Entry 7LXW (electron microscopy, 2.80 A resolution); this record covers chains H and A of the 3 polymer chains in the assembly.

[Chain H]
Molecule: S2X333 Fab Heavy Chain variable region
From: Homo sapiens
Notes: antibody fragment or engineered binder
Chain sequence (121 residues; row label = number of the first residue in the row):
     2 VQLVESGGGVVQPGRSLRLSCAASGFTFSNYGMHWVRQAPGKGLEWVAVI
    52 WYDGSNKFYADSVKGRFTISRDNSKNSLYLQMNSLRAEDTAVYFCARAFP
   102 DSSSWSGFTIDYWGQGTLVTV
Disulfides: Cys-22/Cys-96

[Chain A]
Molecule: Spike glycoprotein
From: Severe acute respiratory syndrome coronavirus 2
Reference sequence: P0DTC2 (SPIKE_SARS2); residue numbers follow UniProt; this construct covers 1-1208
Chain sequence (1288 residues; row label = number of the first residue in the row):
     1 MFVFLVLLPLVSSQCVNLTTRTQLPPAYTNSFTRGVYYPDKVFRSSVLHS
    51 TQDLFLPFFSNVTWFHAIHVSGTNGTKRFDNPVLPFNDGVYFASTEKSNI
   101 IRGWIFGTTLDSKTQSLLIVNNATNVVIKVCEFQFCNDPFLGVYYHKNNK
   151 SWMESEFRVYSSANNCTFEYVSQPFLMDLEGKQGNFKNLREFVFKNIDGY
   201 FKIYSKHTPINLVRDLPQGFSALEPLVDLPIGINITRFQTLLALHRSYLT
   251 PGDSSSGWTAGAAAYYVGYLQPRTFLLKYNENGTITDAVDCALDPLSETK
   301 CTLKSFTVEKGIYQTSNFRVQPTESIVRFPNITNLCPFGEVFNATRFASV
   351 YAWNRKRISNCVADYSVLYNSASFSTFKCYGVSPTKLNDLCFTNVYADSF
   401 VIRGDEVRQIAPGQTGKIADYNYKLPDDFTGCVIAWNSNNLDSKVGGNYN
   451 YLYRLFRKSNLKPFERDISTEIYQAGSTPCNGVEGFNCYFPLQSYGFQPT
   501 NGVGYQPYRVVVLSFELLHAPATVCGPKKSTNLVKNKCVNFNFNGLTGTG
   551 VLTESNKKFLPFQQFGRDIADTTDAVRDPQTLEILDITPCSFGGVSVITP
   601 GTNTSNQVAVLYQDVNCTEVPVAIHADQLTPTWRVYSTGSNVFQTRAGCL
   651 IGAEHVNNSYECDIPIGAGICASYQTQTNSPGSASSVASQSIIAYTMSLG
   701 AENSVAYSNNSIAIPTNFTISVTTEILPVSMTKTSVDCTMYICGDSTECS
   751 NLLLQYGSFCTQLNRALTGIAVEQDKNTQEVFAQVKQIYKTPPIKDFGGF
   801 NFSQILPDPSKPSKRSPIEDLLFNKVTLADAGFIKQYGDCLGDIAARDLI
   851 CAQKFNGLTVLPPLLTDEMIAQYTSALLAGTITSGWTFGAGPALQIPFPM
   901 QMAYRFNGIGVTQNVLYENQKLIANQFNSAIGKIQDSLSSTPSALGKLQD
   951 VVNQNAQALNTLVKQLSSNFGAISSVLNDILSRLDPPEAEVQIDRLITGR
  1001 LQSLQTYVTQQLIRAAEIRASANLAATKMSECVLGQSKRVDFCGKGYHLM
  1051 SFPQSAPHGVVFLHVTYVPAQEKNFTTAPAICHDGKAHFPREGVFVSNGT
  1101 HWFVTQRNFYEPQIITTDNTFVSGNCDVVIGIVNNTVYDPLQPELDSFKE
  1151 ELDKYFKNHTSPDVDLGDISGINASVVNIQKEIDRLNEVAKNLNESLIDL
  1201 QELGKYEQGSGYIPEAPRDGQAYVRKDGEWVLLSTFLGRSLEVLFQGPGH
  1251 HHHHHHHSAWSHPQFEKGGGSGGGGSGGSAWSHPQFEK
Unresolved in the structure: 1-13, 20-66, 70-76, 86-99, 123-125, 164-234, 252-1288
Differences from the reference sequence: engineered mutation Gly-682 (Arg in P0DTC2), Ser-683 (Arg in P0DTC2), Ser-685 (Arg in P0DTC2), Pro-817 (Phe in P0DTC2), Pro-892 (Ala in P0DTC2), Pro-899 (Ala in P0DTC2), Pro-942 (Ala in P0DTC2), Pro-986 (Lys in P0DTC2), Pro-987 (Val in P0DTC2); expression tag (1209-1288)
UniProt features mapped onto this chain:
  - region: Asn-280 to Cys-301 (Putative superantigen), Arg-403 to Asp-405 (Integrin-binding motif), Asn-448 to Phe-456 (Immunodominant HLA epitope recognized by the CD8+), Pro-681, Ala-684 (Putative superantigen), Ser-816 to Tyr-837 (Fusion peptide 1), Lys-835 to Phe-855 (Fusion peptide 2), Asp-1163 to Glu-1202 (Heptad repeat 2)
  - site: Arg-815, Ser-816 (Cleavage)
  - glycosylation: Asn-17 (N-linked (GlcNAc...) (complex) asparagine), Asn-61 (N-linked (GlcNAc...) (hybrid) asparagine), Asn-74 (N-linked (GlcNAc...) (complex) asparagine), Asn-122 (N-linked (GlcNAc...) (hybrid) asparagine), Asn-149 (N-linked (GlcNAc...) (complex) asparagine), Asn-165 (N-linked (GlcNAc...) (complex) asparagine), Asn-234 (N-linked (GlcNAc...) (high mannose) asparagine), Asn-282 (N-linked (GlcNAc...) (complex) asparagine), Thr-323 (O-linked (GalNAc) threonine), Ser-325 (O-linked (HexNAc...) serine), Asn-331 (N-linked (GlcNAc...) (complex) asparagine), Asn-343 (N-linked (GlcNAc...) (complex) asparagine), Asn-603 (N-linked (GlcNAc...) (hybrid) asparagine), Asn-616 (N-linked (GlcNAc...) (complex) asparagine), Asn-657 (N-linked (GlcNAc...) (complex) asparagine), Thr-676 (O-linked (GlcNAc...) threonine), Thr-678 (O-linked (GlcNAc...) threonine), Asn-709 (N-linked (GlcNAc...) (high mannose) asparagine), Asn-717 (N-linked (GlcNAc...) (hybrid) asparagine), Asn-801 (N-linked (GlcNAc...) (hybrid) asparagine) and 6 more in UniProt
  - natural variant: Leu-5 (L5F: In strain: Iota/B.1.526), Ser-13 (S13I: In strain: Epsilon/B.1.427/B.1.429), Leu-18 (L18F: In strain: Beta/B.1.351, Gamma/P.1 and 1 more), Thr-19 (T19I: In strain: Omicron/BQ.1.1, Omicron/XBB.1.5 and 1 more; T19R: In strain: Delta/B.1.617.2, Omicron/BA.2 and 4 more), Thr-20 (T20N: In strain: Gamma/P.1), Leu-24 to Ala-27 (sequence variant, change not given here; In strain: Omicron/BA.2, Omicron/BA.2.12.1 and 6 more), Pro-26 (P26S: In strain: Gamma/P.1), Gln-52 (Q52H: In strain: Omicron/EG.5.1), Ala-67 (A67V: In strain: Eta/B.1.525, Omicron/BA.1), His-69 to Val-70 (deletion: In strain: Alpha/B.1.1.7, Eta/B.1.525 and 5 more), Gly-75 (G75V: In strain: Lambda/C.37), Thr-76 (T76I: In strain: Lambda/C.37), 82 further natural variant entries in UniProt
  - mutagenesis: His-69 to Val-70 (Increased incorporation of cleaved spike into virions), Asn-121 (N121Q: Partial loss of biliverdin affinity), Arg-190 (R190K: Partial loss of biliverdin affinity), Asn-234 (N234Q: Increased resistance to neutralizing antibodies), Asn-331 (N331Q: Reduced viral infectivity), Asn-343 (N343Q: Reduced viral infectivity), Leu-452 (L452R: Increased resistance to neutralizing antibodies. Decreases HLA binding to NF9 epitope. Increased binding affinity to human ACE2), Tyr-453 (Y453F: Decreased HLA binding to NF9 epitope. Increased binding affinity to human ACE2), Ala-475 (A475V: Increased resistance to neutralizing antibodies), Val-483 (V483A: Increased resistance to neutralizing antibodies), Glu-484 (E484D: Increased replication in human TMEM106B overexpressing cells), Phe-490 (F490L: Increased resistance to neutralizing antibodies and human covalescent sera neutralization), 12 further mutagenesis entries in UniProt
Disulfides: Cys-15/Cys-136
Covalently attached groups: glycan linked to Asn-17, Asn-149
Reported in the primary citation:
  - post-translational modification sites: Asn-17, Asn-149
  - mutagenesis - C15S, C136Y, Y144DEL, K147T: abolished binding to S2X333
  - mutagenesis - R246A: decreased binding to S2X333
  - mutagenesis - C15S, L18F, D80A, C136Y, D253G, D253Y, S255F: abolished binding to S2L28
  - mutagenesis - Y144DEL, K147T: unchanged binding to S2L28
  - mutagenesis - R246A: decreased binding to S2L28

[Interface between chain H and chain A]
Pairs across the interface (22; chain H residue first):
  Trp-52(H) / Val-16(A)  hydrophobic
  Trp-52(H) / Arg-246(A)
  Tyr-53(H) / Pro-251(A)
  Ser-56(H) / Asn-17(A)  hydrogen bond (backbone-side chain)
  Asn-57(H) / Val-16(A)
  Asn-57(H) / Asn-17(A)  hydrogen bond (side chain-backbone)
  Ser-103(H) / Tyr-145(A)
  Ser-103(H) / Lys-147(A)  hydrogen bond (backbone-backbone)
  Ser-103(H) / Asn-148(A)
  Ser-104(H) / Tyr-144(A)  hydrogen bond (backbone-side chain)
  Ser-105(H) / Tyr-144(A)
  Ser-105(H) / Glu-156(A)  hydrogen bond
  Trp-106(H) / Phe-140(A)  hydrophobic
  Trp-106(H) / Gly-142(A)
  Trp-106(H) / Val-143(A)
  Trp-106(H) / Tyr-144(A)
  Trp-106(H) / Glu-156(A)  hydrogen bond (backbone-side chain)
  Trp-106(H) / Leu-244(A)  hydrogen bond (side chain-backbone)
  Trp-106(H) / His-245(A)
  Trp-106(H) / Arg-246(A)
  Trp-106(H) / Leu-249(A)  hydrophobic
  Ser-107(H) / Arg-246(A)
Interface residues without a listed pair, chain H (10 interface residues in all): Phe-59
Interface residues without a listed pair, chain A (20 interface residues in all): Cys-15, Leu-18, His-146, Arg-158, Thr-250
The authors on this interface:
  - specific contacts: Trp-106(H)/Arg-246(A) (hydrophobic contact)
  - epitope / paratope residues, chain H: Trp-106(H)
  - epitope / paratope residues, chain A: Gln-14(A), Asn-17(A), Phe-140(A), Glu-156(A), Arg-158(A), His-245(A), Arg-246(A)

[Overview]
10 residues of chain H face 20 of chain A across their interface; the contacts include 7 hydrogen bonds. Among
the polar pairs are Ser-56(H)/Asn-17(A), Asn-57(H)/Asn-17(A) and Ser-104(H)/Tyr-144(A). The paper describes a
hydrophobic contact between Trp-106(H) and Arg-246(A). From the paper: C15S, L18F and D80A of chain A, among
others, abolish binding to S2L28; epitope/paratope residues Trp-106(H) and Gln-14(A) among others; 10
substitutions were tested in all.
Here chain H is S2X333 Fab Heavy Chain variable region (Homo sapiens) and chain A is Spike glycoprotein
(Severe acute respiratory syndrome coronavirus 2). Entry 7LXW (SARS-CoV-2 S/S2M11/S2X333 Local Refinement) was
determined by electron microscopy, deposited together with 7LXX.
